3ZLP - chains H and I of the 10 polymer chains in the assembly; structure by X-ray diffraction, 3.52 A resolution.

Chain H (and I):
Molecule: Thioredoxin peroxidase
Source organism: Schistosoma mansoni
Notes: EC 1.11.1.15; chain I of this document is another copy of the same molecule, construct and numbering; everything in this record applies to it too
Reference sequence: O97161 (O97161_SCHMA); residue numbers follow UniProt; this construct covers 1-185
Chain sequence (186 residues; each row starts with the number of its first residue; numbering starts at 0):
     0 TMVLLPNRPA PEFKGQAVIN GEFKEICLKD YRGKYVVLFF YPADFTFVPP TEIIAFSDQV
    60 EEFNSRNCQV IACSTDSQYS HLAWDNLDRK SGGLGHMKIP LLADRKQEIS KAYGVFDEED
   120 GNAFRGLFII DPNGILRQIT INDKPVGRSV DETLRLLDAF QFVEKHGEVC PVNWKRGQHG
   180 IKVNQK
Not modelled in the structure: 0, 166-185 (chain I: 0-2, 166-185)
Differences from the reference sequence: expression tag (0); engineered mutation Pro48 (Cys in O97161)

Chain H / chain I interface:
Contacting residue pairs - 37 pairs, chain H then chain I:
  Pro41(H) - Arg104(I)  hydrogen bond (backbone-side chain)
  Ala42(H) - Ser76(I)
  Ala42(H) - Arg104(I)
  Asp43(H) - Ser76(I)  hydrogen bond (backbone-side chain)
  Asp43(H) - Tyr78(I)
  Phe44(H) - Tyr78(I)
  Phe44(H) - Ala82(I)  hydrophobic
  Thr45(H) - Tyr78(I)
  Asp75(H) - Asp75(I)
  Asp75(H) - Ser76(I)  hydrogen bond (side chain-backbone)
  Asp75(H) - Arg104(I)  salt bridge
  Ser76(H) - Ala42(I)
  Ser76(H) - Asp75(I)
  Tyr78(H) - Phe44(I)
  Tyr78(H) - Thr45(I)
  Ser79(H) - Asp43(I)
  Ser79(H) - Asp75(I)
  Ala82(H) - Phe44(I)  hydrophobic
  Arg104(H) - Ala42(I)
  Arg104(H) - Thr74(I)  hydrogen bond (side chain-backbone)
  Arg104(H) - Asp75(I)  salt bridge
  Arg104(H) - Gln106(I)  hydrogen bond (backbone-side chain)
  Arg104(H) - Asp119(I)
  Arg104(H) - Gly120(I)
  Arg104(H) - Asn121(I)  hydrogen bond
  Lys105(H) - Gln106(I)
  Lys105(H) - Glu117(I)
  Lys105(H) - Glu118(I)  hydrogen bond (side chain-backbone)
  Lys105(H) - Asp119(I)
  Lys105(H) - Gly120(I)
  Gln106(H) - Arg104(I)  hydrogen bond (side chain-backbone)
  Gln106(H) - Lys105(I)
  Gln106(H) - Gln106(I)
  Glu118(H) - Lys105(I)  hydrogen bond (backbone-side chain)
  Asp119(H) - Lys105(I)
  Gly120(H) - Arg104(I)  hydrogen bond (backbone-side chain)
  Gly120(H) - Lys105(I)
Other interface residues (no listed pair), chain H (19 interface residues in all): Val47, Glu117, Asn121
Other interface residues (no listed pair), chain I (20 interface residues in all): Ser79, Leu86, Glu107

Overview:
Chain H and chain I form an interface of 19 and 20 residues respectively; the contacts include 10 hydrogen
bonds and 2 salt bridges. Polar pairs include Asp75(H)-Arg104(I), Pro41(H)-Arg104(I) and Asp43(H)-Ser76(I).
Both chains are Thioredoxin peroxidase (Schistosoma mansoni). Entry 3ZLP (Crystal structure of Schistosoma
mansoni Peroxiredoxin 1 C48P mutant form with four decamers in the asymmetric ...) was determined by X-ray
diffraction together with 3ZL5 from the same study.
